PDB entry 8EUY | electron microscopy, 3.00 A resolution | chains 1 and L of the 40 polymer chains in the assembly

# Chain 1
Molecule: 3497-nt RNA strand
From: Schizosaccharomyces pombe
Sequence (3497 nucleotides; each row starts with the number of its first residue; note: 1 number in that range is skipped by the numbering (no residue carries it; nothing is unmodelled there)):
     1 AUUUGACCUCAAAUCAGGUAGGACUACGCGCUGAACUUAAGCAUAUCAAU
    51 AAGCGCAGGAAAAGAAAAUAACCAUGAUUCCCUCAGUAACGGCGAGUGAA
   101 GCGGGAAAAGCUCAAAUUUGAAAUCUGGCAACAUUUCUUUUGUUGUCCGA
   151 GUUGUAAUUUCAAGAAGCUGCUUUGAGUGUAGACGAUCGGUCUAAGUUCC
   201 UUGGAACAGGACGUCAGAGAGGGUGAGAACCCCGUCUUUGGUCGAUUGGA
   251 UAUGCCAUAUAAAGCGCUUUCGAAGAGUCGAGUUGUUUGGGAAUGCAGCU
   301 CUAAAUGGGUGGUAAAUUUCAUCUAAAGCUAAAUAUUGGCGAGAGACCGA
   351 UAGCGAACAAGUAGAGUGAUCGAAAGAUGAAAAGAACUUUGAAAAGAGAG
   401 UUAAAUAGUACGUGAAAUUGCUGAAAGGGAAGCAUUGGAAAUCAGUCUUA
   451 CCUGGGUGAGAUCAGUAGUCUCUUCGCGAGACUAUGCACUCUGAACCUGU
   501 GGUAGGUCAGCAUCAGUUUUCGGGGGCGGAAAAAGAAUAAGGGAAGGUGG
   551 CUUUCCGGGUUCUGCCUGGGGAGUGUUUAUAG
  582A C
   583 CC
   586 UUGUUGUAAUACGUCCACUGGGGACUGAGGACUGCGGCUUCGUGCCAAGG
   636 AUGCUGACAUAAUGGUUUUCAAUGGCCCGUCUUGAAACACGGACCAAGGA
   686 GUCUAGCAUCUAUGCGAGUGUUUGGGUGAUGAAAACCCAUCCGCGAAAUG
   736 AAAGUGAAUGCAGGUGGGAACGCCCUUGUGGCGUGCACCAUCGACCGACC
   786 CGGAAGUUUGUCAAUGGAAGGGUUUGAGUAAGAGCAUAGCUGUUGGGACC
   836 CGAAAGAUGGUGAACUAUGCCUGAAUAGGGUGAAGCCAGAGGAAACUCUG
   886 GUGGAGGCUCGUAGAGAUUCUGACGUGCAAAUCGAUCUUCAAAUUUGGGU
   936 AUAGGGGCGAAAGACUAAUCGAACCAUCUAGUAGCUGGUUCCUGCCGAAG
   986 UUUCCCUCAGGAUAGCAGAAACUCAGAUCAGUUUUAUGAGGUAAAGCGAA
  1036 UGAUUAGAGGUCUUGGGGAAGGAAUUUCCUCAACCUAUUCUCAAACUUUA
  1086 AAUAUGUAAGACGCCCUUGUCGCUUAAUUGGACGUGGGCCAUCGAAUGAG
  1136 AGUUUCUAGUGGGCCAUUUUUGGUAAGCAGAACUGGCGAUGCGGGAUGAA
  1186 CCGAACGUGAGGUUAAGGUGCCGGAAUGUACGCUCAUCAGACACCAGAAA
  1236 AGGUGUUAGUUCAUCUAGACAGCAGGACGGUGGCCAUGGAAGUCGGAAUC
  1286 CGCUAAGGAGUGUGUAACAACUCACCUGCCGAAUGAACUAGCCCUGAAAA
  1336 UGGAUGGCGCUUAAGCGUACUACCCAUACCUCACCGUCUGGGUUAGCUUU
  1386 GAGAAGCUCAGACGAGUAGGCAGGCGUGGAGGUUUGUGACGAAGCCUUGG
  1436 GCGUGAGCCUGGGUCGAACAGCCUCUAGUGCAGAUCUUGGUGGAAGUAGC
  1486 AAAUAUUCAAAUGAGAACUUUGAAGACUGAAGUGGGGAAAGGUUCCAUGU
  1536 GAACAGCAGUUGGACAUGGGUUAGUCGAUCCUAAGAGAUAGGGAAGCUCC
  1586 GUAUGAAAGUUGCACGAUUUUUCGUGCCUCCUAUCGAAAGGGAAUCCGGU
  1636 UAAUAUUCCGGAACCAGAAGGUGGAAUCAACACGGCAACGUAAAUGAAGU
  1686 UGGAGACGUCGGCGGGAGCCCUGGGAAGAGUUCUCUUUUCUUUUUAACAA
  1736 ACCAUUGAACUACCCUGAAAUCGGUUUAUCCGGAGCUAGGGUAUGGUGUU
  1786 UGGAAGAGUUCAGCGCCUCAUGCUGAAUCCGGUGCGCUCUCGACGGCCCU
  1836 UGAAAAUCCAACGGAAGAAUGGACCUUCGGGUCCUUGUUUUCACAUCUGG
  1886 UCGUACUCAUAACCGCAGCAGGUCUCCAAGGUGAACAGCCUCUAGUUGAU
  1936 AGAACAAUGUAGAUAAGGGAAGUCGGCAAAAUGGAUCCGUAACUUCGGGA
  1986 UAAGGAUUGGCUCUAAGGGUUGGGUACGUUGGGCCUUGGAACCUGAACGG
  2036 UUGCUGGACUGAGCGUGGACCGAUGUCUUUUCUCGCCUUUCGGGGUGAGA
  2086 AGGGAUGUUGGACCUGCUUGGACCUUGGCGGCCGGGAAGUCCUUGGUCGG
  2136 GCUUUUCUCCUUCUCGGGGAUUAUGCUCUUACUGGCGUACGUUUAACAAC
  2186 CAACUUAGAACUGGUACGGACAAGGGGAAUCUGACUGUCUAAUUAAAACA
  2236 UAGCAUUGCGAUGGCCAGAAAGUGGUGUUGACGCAAUGUGAUUUCUGCCC
  2286 AGUGCUCUGAAUGUCAAAGUGAAGAAAUUCAACCAAGCGCGGGUAAACGG
  2336 CGGGAGUAACUAUGACUCUCUUAAGGUAGCCAAAUGCCUCGUCAUCUAAC
  2386 UAGUGACGCGCAUGAAUGGAUUAACGAGAUUCCCACUGUCCCUAUCUACU
  2436 AUCUAGCGAAACCACAGCCUGGGGAACGGGCCAGGCAAAAUCAGCGGGGA
  2486 AAGAAGACCCUGUUGAGCUUGACUCUAGUUUGACAUUGUGAAGAGACAUA
  2536 GAGGGUGUAGGAUAAGUGGGAGUAUGUUUCGGCAUACGCCGGUGAAAUAC
  2586 CACUACCUUUAUCGUUUCUUUACUUAAUCAAUGAAGCGGAAUUGGGAUUU
  2636 AUUUCCCAUAUUCUAGCGUUAAAGUUUCUUCGCGAACUGAUCCGCGUUGA
  2686 UGACAUUGUCAGGUGGGGAGUUUGGCUGGGGCGGCACAUCUGUUAAAAGA
  2736 UAACGCAGGUGUCCUAAGGGGGACUCAUCGAGAACAGAAAUCUCGAGUAG
  2786 AAUAAAAGGGUAAAAGUCCCCUUGAUUUUGAUUUUCAGUGUGAAUACAAA
  2836 CCAUGAAAGUGUGGCCUAUCGAUCCUUUGUUCCCUCGAAAUUUGAGGACA
  2886 GAGGUGCCAGAAAAGUUACCACAGGGAUAACUGGCUUGUGGCAGCCAAGC
  2936 GUUCAUAGCGACGUUGCUUUUUGAUUCUUCGAUGUCGGCUCUUCCUAUCA
  2986 UACCGAAGCAGAAUUCGGUAAGCGUUGGAUUGUUCACCCACUAAUAGGGA
  3036 ACGUGAGCUGGGUUUAGACCGUCGUGAGACAGGUUAGUUUUACCCUACUG
  3086 AUGAAGUGUCGUCGCAAUGGUAAUUCAACUUAGUACGAGAGGAACCGUUG
  3136 AUUCAGAUCAUUGGUAUUUGCGGCUGCCUGACAAGGCAAUGCCGCGGAGC
  3186 UAUCAUCUGCUGGAUAACGGCUGAACGCCUCUAAGCCAGAAUCCGUGCCA
  3236 GAAAGCGACGAUUUUUUGGUCCGCAUGAUUUAUAUGUAUAAAAAUAGAGG
  3286 UAGGACUUGUUCCUACUCUCCUGUAUCGUAGAAGAUGGGCGAUGGUUGAU
  3336 GAAACGGAAGUGUUUUAUUGACUUGUCCAUGAAAUUCCAUUGAAAUCUUG
  3386 UGCGGAAUCGAAUCCAUUGCAUACGACUUUAAUGUGGAACGGGGUAUUGU
  3436 AAGCAGUAGAGUAGCCUUGUUGUUACGAUCUGCUGAGAUUAAGCCUUUGU
  3486 UCCCAAGAUUUG
Not modelled in the structure: 1-2, 37-47, 92-93, 288-293, 315-318, 474-476, 552-572, 582A, 733-748, 775-815, 849-955, 991-994, 1026-1087, 1095-1129, 1228-1231, 1249-1318, 1332-1340, 1486-2436, 2471-3093, 3157-3178, 3247-3252, 3262-3268, 3290-3297, 3376-3384, 3435-3470, 3476-3479
Sequence notes: conflict U3196 (C6346 in 157310483)

# Chain L
Name: 60S ribosomal protein L13
From: Schizosaccharomyces pombe
UniProtKB: O74175 (RL13_SCHPO); residues 1-208 here = UniProt positions 1-208
Sequence (208 residues; numbered 1 to 208; the number before each row is that of its first residue):
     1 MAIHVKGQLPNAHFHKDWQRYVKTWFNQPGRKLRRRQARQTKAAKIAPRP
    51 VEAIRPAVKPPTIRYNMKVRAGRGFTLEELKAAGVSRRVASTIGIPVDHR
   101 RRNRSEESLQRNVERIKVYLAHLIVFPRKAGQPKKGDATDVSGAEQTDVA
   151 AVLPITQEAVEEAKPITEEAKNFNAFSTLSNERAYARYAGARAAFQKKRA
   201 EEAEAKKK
Not modelled in the structure: 1-20, 137-208

# Chain 1 / chain L interface
Residue-residue contacts (106):
  A65(1) / Arg-73(L)  base contact
  A65(1) / Arg-100(L)  phosphate contact
  A66(1) / His-99(L)  salt bridge to the phosphate
  A66(1) / Arg-100(L)  salt bridge to the phosphate
  A70(1) / Pro-61(L)  sugar contact
  C72(1) / Pro-61(L)  base contact
  C72(1) / Thr-62(L)  base contact
  C72(1) / Ile-63(L)  sugar contact
  C72(1) / Asn-66(L)  hydrogen bond to the sugar
  C73(1) / Lys-59(L)  base contact
  C73(1) / Asn-66(L)  base contact
  C73(1) / Met-67(L)  base contact
  A74(1) / Lys-59(L)  hydrogen bond to the sugar
  A74(1) / Pro-60(L)  hydrogen bond to the sugar
  A74(1) / Pro-61(L)  sugar contact
  A74(1) / Arg-104(L)  base contact
  A74(1) / Ser-105(L)  hydrogen bond to the phosphate
  A74(1) / Ser-108(L)  phosphate contact
  U75(1) / Val-58(L)  sugar contact
  U75(1) / Lys-59(L)  sugar contact
  U75(1) / Pro-61(L)  sugar contact
  U75(1) / Arg-70(L)  hydrogen bond to the phosphate
  U75(1) / Arg-101(L)  salt bridge to the phosphate
  U75(1) / Arg-102(L)  phosphate contact
  U75(1) / Arg-104(L)  salt bridge to the phosphate
  G76(1) / Val-58(L)  phosphate contact
  G76(1) / Arg-70(L)  salt bridge to the phosphate
  G76(1) / Ala-71(L)  phosphate contact
  G76(1) / Gly-72(L)  phosphate contact
  G76(1) / Arg-73(L)  hydrogen bond to the phosphate
  G76(1) / Asp-98(L)  hydrogen bond to the sugar
  G76(1) / Arg-100(L)  hydrogen bond to the sugar
  G76(1) / Arg-101(L)  salt bridge to the phosphate
  G76(1) / Arg-102(L)  base contact
  A77(1) / Arg-73(L)  salt bridge to the phosphate
  A77(1) / Arg-100(L)  hydrogen bond to the sugar
  C81(1) / Trp-25(L)  phosphate contact
  C82(1) / Trp-25(L)  phosphate contact
  C102(1) / Pro-61(L)  phosphate contact
  C102(1) / Thr-62(L)  sugar contact
  C102(1) / Tyr-65(L)  sugar contact
  G103(1) / Pro-60(L)  phosphate contact
  G103(1) / Pro-61(L)  phosphate contact
  G103(1) / Tyr-65(L)  sugar contact
  G103(1) / Lys-68(L)  hydrogen bond to the phosphate
  G103(1) / Arg-70(L)  salt bridge to the phosphate
  G104(1) / Lys-68(L)  salt bridge to the phosphate
  G104(1) / Arg-70(L)  phosphate contact
  A106(1) / Arg-35(L)  hydrogen bond to the sugar
  A106(1) / Arg-39(L)  hydrogen bond to the phosphate
  A107(1) / Arg-39(L)  salt bridge to the phosphate
  A108(1) / Lys-42(L)  salt bridge to the phosphate
  A108(1) / Arg-55(L)  base contact
  A108(1) / Arg-73(L)  base contact
  G110(1) / Arg-73(L)  salt bridge to the phosphate
  C111(1) / Arg-88(L)  salt bridge to the phosphate
  A162(1) / Leu-77(L)  phosphate contact
  A162(1) / Arg-87(L)  hydrogen bond to the base
  A162(1) / His-99(L)  stacking on the base
  A163(1) / Leu-77(L)  phosphate contact
  A163(1) / Arg-87(L)  salt bridge to the phosphate
  U174(1) / Arg-128(L)  sugar contact
  U174(1) / Ala-130(L)  phosphate contact
  U174(1) / Gly-131(L)  hydrogen bond to the sugar
  G175(1) / Arg-128(L)  salt bridge to the phosphate
  G175(1) / Lys-129(L)  phosphate contact
  G175(1) / Ala-130(L)  phosphate contact
  G175(1) / Gly-131(L)  hydrogen bond to the phosphate
  A252(1) / Lys-129(L)  phosphate contact
  C256(1) / Lys-134(L)  base contact
  A257(1) / Gly-131(L)  base contact
  A257(1) / Gln-132(L)  hydrogen bond to the base
  A257(1) / Pro-133(L)  base contact
  A257(1) / Lys-134(L)  hydrogen bond to the base
  A259(1) / Gly-131(L)  base contact
  A259(1) / Pro-133(L)  base contact
  A259(1) / Gly-136(L)  hydrogen bond to the sugar
  U260(1) / Gly-136(L)  phosphate contact
  G264(1) / Ser-86(L)  sugar contact
  G266(1) / Lys-81(L)  salt bridge to the phosphate
  U322(1) / Arg-104(L)  salt bridge to the phosphate
  C323(1) / Arg-102(L)  salt bridge to the phosphate
  A333(1) / Arg-35(L)  hydrogen bond to the phosphate
  U334(1) / Arg-31(L)  salt bridge to the phosphate
  U334(1) / Arg-35(L)  salt bridge to the phosphate
  A335(1) / Arg-31(L)  salt bridge to the phosphate
  U707(1) / Gln-28(L)  phosphate contact
  U708(1) / Trp-25(L)  phosphate contact
  U708(1) / Gln-28(L)  hydrogen bond to the phosphate
  G709(1) / Gln-28(L)  hydrogen bond to the phosphate
  G709(1) / Arg-35(L)  sugar contact
  G710(1) / Lys-32(L)  base contact
  G710(1) / Arg-35(L)  salt bridge to the phosphate
  G710(1) / Arg-39(L)  salt bridge to the phosphate
  G711(1) / Lys-32(L)  hydrogen bond to the base
  G711(1) / Arg-36(L)  salt bridge to the phosphate
  G711(1) / Arg-39(L)  salt bridge to the phosphate
  U712(1) / Lys-32(L)  hydrogen bond to the base
  U712(1) / Arg-36(L)  salt bridge to the phosphate
  G713(1) / Leu-33(L)  base contact
  A718(1) / Phe-26(L)  base contact
  A718(1) / Pro-29(L)  phosphate contact
  C726(1) / Tyr-65(L)  phosphate contact
  C726(1) / Lys-68(L)  hydrogen bond to the phosphate
  C727(1) / Arg-64(L)  salt bridge to the phosphate
  C727(1) / Tyr-65(L)  hydrogen bond to the phosphate
Interface residues without a listed pair, chain 1 (53 interface residues in all): A71, A109, U258, C265, A717, A719, U725, G728
Interface residues without a listed pair, chain L (51 interface residues in all): Arg-34, Glu-52, Lys-135

# Summary
The interface between chain 1 and chain L involves 53 residues on one side and 51 on the other, with 25
hydrogen bonds, 27 salt bridges and 1 aromatic stacking contact. Polar pairs include A162(1)/Arg-87(L),
A257(1)/Gln-132(L) and A257(1)/Lys-134(L).
Here chain 1 is a 3497-nt RNA strand and chain L is 60S ribosomal protein L13, both from Schizosaccharomyces
pombe. Entry 8EUY (Ytm1 associated nascent 60S ribosome (-fkbp39) State 1A) was determined by electron
microscopy, deposited together with 8ESQ, 8ESR, 8ETC, 8ETG, 8ETH, 8ETI and 3 further entries.
